PDB entry 2VSU | X-ray diffraction, 1.90 A resolution | chains A and E of the 6 polymer chains in the assembly

[Chain A]
Protein: P-hydroxycinnamoyl CoA hydratase/lyase
Organism: Pseudomonas fluorescens
Notes: EC 4.2.1.101
Reference sequence: O69762 (O69762_PSEFL); residues 1-276 here = UniProt positions 1-276
Chain sequence (276 residues; each row starts with the number of its first residue):
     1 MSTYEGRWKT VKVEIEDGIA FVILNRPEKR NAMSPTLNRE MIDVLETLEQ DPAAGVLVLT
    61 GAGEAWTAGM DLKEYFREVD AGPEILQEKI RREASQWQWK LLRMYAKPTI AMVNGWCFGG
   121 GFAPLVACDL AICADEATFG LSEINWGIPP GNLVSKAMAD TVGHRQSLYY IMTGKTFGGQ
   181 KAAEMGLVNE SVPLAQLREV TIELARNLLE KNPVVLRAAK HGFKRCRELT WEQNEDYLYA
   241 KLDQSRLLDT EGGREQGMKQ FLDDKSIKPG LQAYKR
Not modelled in the structure: 1-3, 75-80, 251-276
Construct notes: engineered mutation Ala123 (Ser in O69762)
Ligand contacts: acetyl coenzyme A (ACO): Glu28, Lys29, Arg30, Ala32, Glu64, Ala68, Gly69, Met70, Asp71, Leu72, Lys73, Trp116, Phe118, Gly119, Gly120, Ser142, Glu143, Ile148
Swiss-Prot annotation at these positions:
  - binding site (acetyl-CoA): Lys29, Ala68, Met70, Leu72, Gly120, Ser142, Trp146
  - binding site (vanillin): Tyr75, Gly151, Tyr239
  - mutagenesis: Glu143 (E143A: Abolishes catalytic activity), Tyr239 (Y239F: Increased KM for feruloyl-CoA but retains a significant amount of catalytic activity with a kcat 10 times less than that of the wild-type)
What the authors report for this chain:
  - binding site for acetyl coenzyme A: Arg30, Met70, Gly120, Ser142
  - catalytic residues: Met70, Gly120, Glu143
  - conformationally variable residues (order/disorder transition, side-chain flip): Arg30, Tyr75 to Asp80
  - binding site for 4-hydroxy-3-methoxybenzaldehyde: Tyr75, Glu143
  - catalytic residues: Tyr75, Arg91 (proposed by the authors, not directly observed)
  - mutagenesis - E143A: abolished catalytic activity
  - mutagenesis - Y239F: decreased catalytic activity

[Chain E]
Protein: P-hydroxycinnamoyl CoA hydratase/lyase
Organism: Pseudomonas fluorescens
Notes: EC 4.2.1.101
Reference sequence: O69762 (O69762_PSEFL); residue numbers follow UniProt; this construct covers 1-276
Chain sequence (276 residues; numbered 1 to 276; the number before each row is that of its first residue):
     1 MSTYEGRWKT VKVEIEDGIA FVILNRPEKR NAMSPTLNRE MIDVLETLEQ DPAAGVLVLT
    61 GAGEAWTAGM DLKEYFREVD AGPEILQEKI RREASQWQWK LLRMYAKPTI AMVNGWCFGG
   121 GFAPLVACDL AICADEATFG LSEINYGIPP GNLVSKAMAD TVGHRQSLYY IMTGKTFGGQ
   181 KAAEMGLVNE SVPLAQLREV TIELARNLLE KNPVVLRAAK HGFKRCRELT WEQNEDYLYA
   241 KLDQSRLLDT EGGREQGMKQ FLDDKSIKPG LQAYKR
Not modelled in the structure: 1-2, 80-81, 250-276
Construct notes: engineered mutation Ala123 (Ser in O69762); conflict Tyr146 (Trp in O69762)
Ligand contacts: acetyl coenzyme A (ACO): Glu28, Lys29, Arg30, Ala32, Ala68, Gly69, Met70, Asp71, Leu72, Trp116, Phe118, Gly119, Gly120, Ser142, Glu143, Tyr146, Ile148
Swiss-Prot annotation at these positions:
  - binding site (acetyl-CoA): Lys29, Ala68, Met70, Leu72, Gly120, Ser142
  - binding site (vanillin): Tyr75, Gly151, Tyr239
  - mutagenesis: Glu143 (E143A: Abolishes catalytic activity), Tyr239 (Y239F: Increased KM for feruloyl-CoA but retains a significant amount of catalytic activity with a kcat 10 times less than that of the wild-type)
What the authors report for this chain:
  - binding site for 4-hydroxy-3-methoxybenzaldehyde: Tyr239
  - specificity-determining residues: Tyr239
  - catalytic residues: Tyr239 (proposed by the authors, not directly observed)

[Chain A / chain E interface]
Residue-residue contacts (28):
  Glu46(A) - Arg92(E)  salt bridge
  Glu49(A) - Ile85(E)
  Glu49(A) - Glu88(E)
  Glu49(A) - Lys89(E)
  Glu49(A) - Arg92(E)  salt bridge
  Gln50(A) - Ile85(E)
  Gln50(A) - Leu86(E)
  Gln50(A) - Lys89(E)
  Glu84(A) - Val214(E)
  Glu84(A) - Arg217(E)  salt bridge
  Glu84(A) - Leu248(E)
  Ile85(A) - Glu49(E)
  Ile85(A) - Gln50(E)
  Ile85(A) - Ala106(E)  hydrophobic
  Ile85(A) - Arg217(E)
  Leu86(A) - Gln50(E)
  Gln87(A) - Leu248(E)
  Glu88(A) - Arg217(E)  salt bridge
  Lys89(A) - Glu49(E)
  Lys89(A) - Gln50(E)
  Arg92(A) - Glu49(E)  salt bridge
  Arg92(A) - Leu101(E)
  Leu101(A) - Arg92(E)
  Ala106(A) - Ile85(E)  hydrophobic
  Arg217(A) - Glu84(E)  salt bridge
  Arg217(A) - Ile85(E)
  Arg217(A) - Glu88(E)  salt bridge
  Leu248(A) - Gln87(E)
Also at the interface, not in a pair above, chain A (18 interface residues in all): Arg91, Gln96, Val214, Gln244
Also at the interface, not in a pair above, chain E (17 interface residues in all): Arg91, Gln96, Gln244

[Overview]
Chain A and chain E form an interface of 18 and 17 residues respectively; the contacts include 7 salt bridges.
Among the polar pairs are Glu46(A)-Arg92(E), Glu49(A)-Arg92(E) and Glu84(A)-Arg217(E). Chain A binds acetyl
coenzyme A. The paper reports catalytic residues Met70(A), Gly120(A) and Tyr239(E) among others; E143A of
chain A abolishes catalytic activity.
Chain A is P-hydroxycinnamoyl CoA hydratase/lyase and chain E is P-hydroxycinnamoyl CoA hydratase/lyase, both
from Pseudomonas fluorescens; the structure, A ternary complex of Hydroxycinnamoyl-CoA Hydratase-Lyase (HCHL)
with acetyl-Coenzyme A and vanillin gives insights into substrate ..., was determined by X-ray diffraction,
deposited together with 2VSS.
